6B45 - chains C and M of the 10 polymer chains in the assembly; structure by electron microscopy, 3.50 A resolution.

== Chain C ==
Molecule: CRISPR-associated protein Csy3
Source organism: Pseudomonas aeruginosa (strain UCBPP-PA14)
UniProt: Q02MM1 (CSY3_PSEAB); numbering as in UniProt (aligned over 1-342)
Sequence (344 residues; numbered -1 to 342; the number before each row is that of its first residue; numbers below 1 keep their minus sign (Met-1 is residue -1)):
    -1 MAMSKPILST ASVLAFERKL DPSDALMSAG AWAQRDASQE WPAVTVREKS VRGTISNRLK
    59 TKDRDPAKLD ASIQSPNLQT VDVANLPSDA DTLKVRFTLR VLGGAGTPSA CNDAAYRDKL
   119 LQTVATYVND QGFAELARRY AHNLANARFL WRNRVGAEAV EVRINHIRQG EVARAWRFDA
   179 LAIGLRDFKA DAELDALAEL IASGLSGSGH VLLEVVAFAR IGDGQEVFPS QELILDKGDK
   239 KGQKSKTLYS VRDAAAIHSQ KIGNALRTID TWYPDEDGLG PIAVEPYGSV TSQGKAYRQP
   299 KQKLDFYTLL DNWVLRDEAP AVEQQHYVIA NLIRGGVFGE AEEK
Unresolved in the structure: -1 to 5, 49-76, 232-243, 339-342
Differences from the reference sequence: initiating methionine (-1); expression tag (0)

== Chain M ==
Molecule: Pseudomonas aeruginosa strain SMC4485 CRISPR repeat sequence
Source organism: Pseudomonas aeruginosa
Sequence (60 nucleotides; numbered 1 to 60; the number before each row is that of its first residue):
     1 CUAAGAAAUU CACGGCGGGC UUGAUGUCCG CGUCUACCUG GUUCACUGCC GUGUAGGCAG

== How chain C and chain M interact ==
Residue-residue contacts - 32 pairs, chain C then chain M:
  Ala13(C) - U35(M)  base contact
  Phe14(C) - U35(M)  hydrogen bond to the sugar
  Arg16(C) - A36(M)  phosphate contact
  Arg16(C) - C37(M)  salt bridge to the phosphate
  Gln77(C) - C44(M)  base contact
  Gln77(C) - C46(M)  hydrogen bond to the sugar
  Arg150(C) - G40(M)  hydrogen bond to the base
  Ser228(C) - U39(M)  hydrogen bond to the phosphate
  Ser228(C) - G40(M)  phosphate contact
  Gln229(C) - U39(M)  base contact
  Gln229(C) - G40(M)  hydrogen bond to the phosphate
  Gln229(C) - G41(M)  hydrogen bond to the phosphate
  Glu230(C) - U39(M)  base contact
  Leu231(C) - U39(M)  base contact
  Lys244(C) - U43(M)  hydrogen bond to the base
  His256(C) - U39(M)  salt bridge to the phosphate
  Gln258(C) - C37(M)  phosphate contact
  Gln258(C) - C38(M)  phosphate contact
  Gln258(C) - U39(M)  phosphate contact
  Lys259(C) - C38(M)  phosphate contact
  Lys259(C) - G40(M)  salt bridge to the phosphate
  Asn262(C) - C38(M)  hydrogen bond to the phosphate
  Arg265(C) - C37(M)  sugar contact
  Arg265(C) - C38(M)  salt bridge to the phosphate
  Val288(C) - C38(M)  base contact
  Thr289(C) - C38(M)  base contact
  Arg332(C) - A36(M)  hydrogen bond to the sugar
  Arg332(C) - C37(M)  sugar contact
  Gly334(C) - U35(M)  base contact
  Gly334(C) - A36(M)  hydrogen bond to the sugar
  Val335(C) - U35(M)  hydrogen bond to the base
  Val335(C) - A36(M)  base contact
Interface residues without a listed pair, chain C (25 interface residues in all): Glu15, Ser107, Trp149, Thr245, Gly333
Interface residues without a listed pair, chain M (11 interface residues in all): U47

== Overview ==
25 residues of chain C face 11 of chain M across their interface, with 11 hydrogen bonds and 4 salt bridges.
Among the polar pairs are Arg150(C)-G40(M), Lys244(C)-U43(M) and Val335(C)-U35(M).
Here chain C is CRISPR-associated protein Csy3 (Pseudomonas aeruginosa (strain UCBPP-PA14)) and chain M is
Pseudomonas aeruginosa strain SMC4485 CRISPR repeat sequence (Pseudomonas aeruginosa). Entry 6B45 (Cryo-EM
structure of Type I-F CRISPR crRNA-guided Csy surveillance complex) was determined by electron microscopy
(same publication as 6B44, 6B46, 6B47 and 6B48).
